PDB entry 8OKA | electron microscopy, 3.89 A resolution | chains D and F of the 6 polymer chains in the assembly

# Chain D (and F)
Name: Lon protease homolog, mitochondrial
From: Homo sapiens
Notes: EC 3.4.21.53; chain F of this document is another copy of the same molecule, construct and numbering; everything in this record applies to it too
UniProt: P36776 (LONM_HUMAN); numbering as in UniProt (aligned over 115-959)
Amino-acid sequence (869 residues; each row starts with the number of its first residue):
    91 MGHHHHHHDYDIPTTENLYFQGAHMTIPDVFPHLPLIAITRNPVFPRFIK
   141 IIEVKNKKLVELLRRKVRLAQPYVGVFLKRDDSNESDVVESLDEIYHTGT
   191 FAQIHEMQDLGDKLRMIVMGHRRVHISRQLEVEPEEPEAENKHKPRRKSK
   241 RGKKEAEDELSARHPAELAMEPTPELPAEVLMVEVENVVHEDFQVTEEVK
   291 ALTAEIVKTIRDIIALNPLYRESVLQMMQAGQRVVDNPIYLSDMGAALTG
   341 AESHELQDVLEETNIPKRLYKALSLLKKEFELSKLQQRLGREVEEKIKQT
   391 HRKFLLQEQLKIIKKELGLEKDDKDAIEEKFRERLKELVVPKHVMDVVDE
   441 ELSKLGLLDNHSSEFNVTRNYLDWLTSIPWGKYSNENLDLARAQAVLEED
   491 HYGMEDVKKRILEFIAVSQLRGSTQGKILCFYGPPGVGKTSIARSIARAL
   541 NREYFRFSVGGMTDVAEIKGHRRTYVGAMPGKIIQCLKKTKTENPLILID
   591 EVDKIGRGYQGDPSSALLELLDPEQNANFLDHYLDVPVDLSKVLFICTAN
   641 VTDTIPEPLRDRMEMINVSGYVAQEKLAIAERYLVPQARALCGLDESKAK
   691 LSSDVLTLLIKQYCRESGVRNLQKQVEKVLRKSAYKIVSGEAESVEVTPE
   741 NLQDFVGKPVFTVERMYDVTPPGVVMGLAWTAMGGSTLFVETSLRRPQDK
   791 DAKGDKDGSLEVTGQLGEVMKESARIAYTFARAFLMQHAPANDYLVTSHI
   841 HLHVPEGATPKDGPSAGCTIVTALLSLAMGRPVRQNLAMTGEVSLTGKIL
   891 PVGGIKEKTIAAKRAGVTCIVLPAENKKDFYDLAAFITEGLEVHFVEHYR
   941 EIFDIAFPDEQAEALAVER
Not modelled in the structure: 91-122, 222-271, 950-959
Sequence notes: initiating methionine (91); expression tag (92-114); engineered mutation Phe394 (Tyr in P36776)
Small-molecule neighbours: ADP (adenosine-5'-diphosphate): Asp490, His491, Tyr492, Met494, Pro524, Pro525, Gly526, Val527, Gly528, Lys529, Thr530, Ser531, Tyr661, Ile669, Tyr673, Leu674, Gln677, Val709, Arg710, Gln713
Curated features (UniProtKB/Swiss-Prot):
  - active site: Ser855, Lys898
  - binding site (ATP): Gly523 to Thr530
  - natural variant: Glu476 (E476A: In CODASS), Ser631 (S631Y: In CODASS), Ala670 (A670V: In CODASS), Arg672 (R672C: In CODASS), Pro676 (P676S: In CODASS), Arg679 (R679H: In CODASS), Arg721 (R721G: In CODASS), Ala724 (A724V: In CODASS), Pro749 (P749S: In CODASS), Gly767 (G767E: In CODASS), Ile927 (deletion: In CODASS)
  - mutagenesis: Lys529 (K529R: Abolishes ATPase activity, and presumably ATP-driven protein unfolding, but does not block access to the proteolytic active site or prevent a substrate from binding to it), Trp770 (W770A: Has low basal, but normal stimulated ATPase activity, and retains peptidase activity; W770P: Has normal basal, but low stimulated ATPase activity, and abolishes peptidase activity), Ser855 (S855A: Lacks both ATPase and protease activity, but retains DNA binding activity), Thr880 (T880V: Enhances the basal, but not the stimulated ATPase activity), Gly893 (G893A: Has low basal, but normal stimulated ATPase activity, and retains peptidase activity; G893P: Has normal basal, but low stimulated ATPase activity, and abolishes peptidase activity), Gly894 (G894A/S: Enhances the basal, but not the stimulated ATPase activity, and retains peptidase activity; G894P: Enhances the basal, but not the stimulated ATPase activity, and abolishes peptidase activity)
What the authors report for this chain:
  - mutagenesis - Y394F (about 50%): decreased catalytic activity on FITC-casein
  - mutagenesis - Y394F: unchanged catalytic activity on beta-casein
  - mutagenesis - Y394F: unchanged stability
  - catalytic residues: Ser855, Lys898 (citing earlier work)
  - post-translational modification sites: Ser173, Ser181, Tyr186 (citing earlier work)

# Chain D / chain F interface
Residue-residue contacts (10; chain D residue first):
  Glu287(D) - Glu342(F)
  Gln322(D) - Lys145(F)
  Tyr360(D) - Val383(F)
  Tyr360(D) - Ile387(F)
  Lys368(D) - Glu398(F)
  Leu372(D) - Ile402(F)  hydrophobic
  Leu375(D) - Gln399(F)
  Leu375(D) - Ile402(F)  hydrophobic
  Gln376(D) - Ile402(F)
  Gln376(D) - Lys405(F)  hydrogen bond
Interface residues without a listed pair, chain D (11 interface residues in all): Glu295, Val324, Ser364, Lys367
Interface residues without a listed pair, chain F (11 interface residues in all): Gln376, Glu384, Glu406

# Overview
Chain D and chain F each contribute 11 residues to their interface, with 1 hydrogen bond. The hydrogen-bonded
pair is Gln376(D)-Lys405(F). Bound to chain D: ADP. The paper reports catalytic residues Ser855(D) and
Lys898(D); Y394F of chain D reduces catalytic activity on FITC-casein.
Chain D and chain F are both Lon protease homolog, mitochondrial (Homo sapiens); the structure, Human
Mitochondrial Lon Y394F Mutant ADP Bound, was determined by electron microscopy (same publication as 8OVF,
8OVG, 8OM7 and 8OJL).
